5OYA - chains E and L of the 8 polymer chains in the assembly; structure by X-ray diffraction, 1.80 A resolution.

# Chain E
Name: Rubisco large subunit
From: Chaetoceros socialis
Chain sequence (490 residues; numbered 1 to 490; the number before each row is that of its first residue):
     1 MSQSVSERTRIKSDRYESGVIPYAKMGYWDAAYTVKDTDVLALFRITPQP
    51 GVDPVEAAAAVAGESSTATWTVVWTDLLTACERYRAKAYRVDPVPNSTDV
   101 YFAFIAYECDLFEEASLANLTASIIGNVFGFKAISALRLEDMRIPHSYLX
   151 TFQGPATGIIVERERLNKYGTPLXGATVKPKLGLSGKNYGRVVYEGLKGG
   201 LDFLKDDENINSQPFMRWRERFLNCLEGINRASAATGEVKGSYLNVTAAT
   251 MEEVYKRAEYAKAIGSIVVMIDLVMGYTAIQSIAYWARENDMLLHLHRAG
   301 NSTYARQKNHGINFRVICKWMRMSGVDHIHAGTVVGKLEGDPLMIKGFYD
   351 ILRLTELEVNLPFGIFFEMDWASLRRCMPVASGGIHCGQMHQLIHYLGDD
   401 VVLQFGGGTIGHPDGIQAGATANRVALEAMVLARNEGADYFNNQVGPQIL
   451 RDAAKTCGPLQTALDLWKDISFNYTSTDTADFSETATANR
Unresolved in the structure: 1-14, 484-490
Modified / non-standard residues: Pro-48, Pro-155 (4-hydroxyproline; HYP); Cys-109 (S-hydroxycysteine; CSO); LOH (3,4-dihydroxylysine) at position 150, HL2 ((2S,3R)-2-amino-3-hydroxy-4-methylpentanoic acid) at position 174; Lys-205 (lysine nz-carboxylic acid; KCX); Lys-346 (N-trimethyllysine; M3L); Cys-457 (S-nitroso-cysteine; SNC)
Metal / ion sites: Mg2+: Lys-205, Asp-207, Glu-208 (together with 2-carboxyarabinitol-1,5-diphosphate)
Residues lining bound ligands: 2-carboxyarabinitol-1,5-diphosphate (CAP): Glu-64, Thr-69, Trp-70, Asn-127, Thr-177, Lys-179, Lys-181, Lys-205, Asp-207, Glu-208, His-297, Arg-298, His-330, Lys-337, Leu-338, Ser-382, Gly-383, Gly-384, Gln-404, Phe-405, Gly-406, Gly-407
What the authors report for this chain:
  - post-translational modification sites: Pro-48, Pro-155, Lys-205, Lys-346, Cys-457

# Chain L
Name: Rubisco small subunit
From: Chaetoceros socialis
Chain sequence (139 residues; row label = number of the first residue in the row):
     1 MRLTQGCFSFLPDLTDAQIEKQVAYAMSRGWAMNVEWTDDPHPRNNYWEL
    51 WGLPLFDIKDPATVMFELNEARKSCAAGYIRMNAFDASYGTESCVMSFLT
   101 NRPANEPGFYLDRTDGIGRQIIYSIKSYSVQANPEGSRY

# Interface between chain E and chain L
Pairs across the interface (10; chain E residue first):
  Arg-165(E) with Arg-119(L)
  Lys-262(E) with Ile-117(L); Gly-118(L), hydrogen bond (backbone-backbone)
  Ala-263(E) with Ile-117(L)
  Gly-265(E) with Gly-116(L); Gly-118(L); Arg-119(L), hydrogen bond (backbone-side chain)
  Ser-266(E) with Arg-119(L)
  Ile-267(E) with Arg-119(L)
  Asp-291(E) with Arg-119(L)
Also at the interface, not in a pair above, chain E (9 interface residues in all): Asn-230, Asn-290
Also at the interface, not in a pair above, chain L (5 interface residues in all): Asp-115

# In short
9 residues of chain E face 5 of chain L across their interface, with 2 hydrogen bonds. Among the polar pairs
are Gly-265(E)/Arg-119(L) and Lys-262(E)/Gly-118(L). Chain E binds 2-carboxyarabinitol-1,5-diphosphate.
Lys-205(E), Asp-207(E) and Glu-208(E) form the Mg2+ site. The paper reports modification sites Pro-48(E),
Pro-155(E) and Lys-205(E) among others.
Here chain E is Rubisco large subunit and chain L is Rubisco small subunit, both from Chaetoceros socialis.
Entry 5OYA (Unusual posttranslational modifications revealed in crystal structures of diatom Rubisco) was
determined by X-ray diffraction, deposited together with 6FTL, 5N9Z and 5MZ2.
